8CAI - chains A and Q of the 15 polymer chains in the assembly; structure by electron microscopy, 2.08 A resolution.

[Chain A]
Molecule: 16S rRNA
Organism: Escherichia coli BW25113
Sequence (1540 nucleotides; numbered 1 to 1540; the number before each row is that of its first residue):
     1 AAAUUGAAGA GUUUGAUCAU GGCUCAGAUU GAACGCUGGC GGCAGGCCUA ACACAUGCAA
    61 GUCGAACGGU AACAGGAAGA AGCUUGCUUC UUUGCUGACG AGUGGCGGAC GGGUGAGUAA
   121 UGUCUGGGAA ACUGCCUGAU GGAGGGGGAU AACUACUGGA AACGGUAGCU AAUACCGCAU
   181 AACGUCGCAA GACCAAAGAG GGGGACCUUC GGGCCUCUUG CCAUCGGAUG UGCCCAGAUG
   241 GGAUUAGCUA GUAGGUGGGG UAACGGCUCA CCUAGGCGAC GAUCCCUAGC UGGUCUGAGA
   301 GGAUGACCAG CCACACUGGA ACUGAGACAC GGUCCAGACU CCUACGGGAG GCAGCAGUGG
   361 GGAAUAUUGC ACAAUGGGCG CAAGCCUGAU GCAGCCAUGC CGCGUGUAUG AAGAAGGCCU
   421 UCGGGUUGUA AAGUACUUUC AGCGGGGAGG AAGGGAGUAA AGUUAAUACC UUUGCUCAUU
   481 GACGUUACCC GCAGAAGAAG CACCGGCUAA CUCCGUGCCA GCAGCCXCGG UAAUACGGAG
   541 GGUGCAAGCG UUAAUCGGAA UUACUGGGCG UAAAGCGCAC GCAGGCGGUU UGUUAAGUCA
   601 GAUGUGAAAU CCCCGGGCUC AACCUGGGAA CUGCAUCUGA UACUGGCAAG CUUGAGUCUC
   661 GUAGAGGGGG GUAGAAUUCC AGGUGUAGCG GUGAAAUGCG UAGAGAUCUG GAGGAAUACC
   721 GGUGGCGAAG GCGGCCCCCU GGACGAAGAC UGACGCUCAG GUGCGAAAGC GUGGGGAGCA
   781 AACAGGAUUA GAUACCCUGG UAGUCCACGC CGUAAACGAU GUCGACUUGG AGGUUGUGCC
   841 CUUGAGGCGU GGCUUCCGGA GCUAACGCGU UAAGUCGACC GCCUGGGGAG UACGGCCGCA
   901 AGGUUAAAAC UCAAAUGAAU UGACGGGGGC CCGCACAAGC GGUGGAGCAU GUGGUUUAAU
   961 UCGAUGXAAC GCGAAGAACC UUACCUGGUC UUGACAUCCA CGGAAGUUUU CAGAGAUGAG
  1021 AAUGUGCCUU CGGGAACCGU GAGACAGGUG CUGCAUGGCU GUCGUCAGCU CGUGUUGUGA
  1081 AAUGUUGGGU UAAGUCCCGC AACGAGCGCA ACCCUUAUCC UUUGUUGCCA GCGGUCCGGC
  1141 CGGGAACUCA AAGGAGACUG CCAGUGAUAA ACUGGAGGAA GGUGGGGAUG ACGUCAAGUC
  1201 AUCAUGGCCC UUACGACCAG GGCUACACAC GUGCUACAAU GGCGCAUACA AAGAGAAGCG
  1261 ACCUCGCGAG AGCAAGCGGA CCUCAUAAAG UGCGUCGUAG UCCGGAUUGG AGUCUGCAAC
  1321 UCGACUCCAU GAAGUCGGAA UCGCUAGUAA UCGUGGAUCA GAAUGCCACG GUGAAUACGU
  1381 UCCCGGGCCU UGUACACACC GCCCGUXACA CCAUGGGAGU GGGUUGCAAA AGAAGUAGGU
  1441 AGCUUAACCU UCGGGAGGGC GCUUACCACU UUGUGAUUCA UGACUGGGGU GAAGUCGUAA
  1501 CAAGGUAACC GUAGGGGAAC CUGCGGUUGG AUCACCUCCU
Not modelled in the structure: 1, 77-91, 201-216, 838-849, 934-1052, 1110-1189, 1199-1204, 1209-1379, 1535-1540
Modified positions: PSU (pseudouridine-5'-monophosphate) at position 516, G7M (N7-methyl-guanosine-5'-monophosphate) at position 527, 2MG (2N-methylguanosine-5'-monophosphate) at position 966, 5MC (5-methylcytidine-5'-monophosphate) at position 967, 2MG (2N-methylguanosine-5'-monophosphate) at position 1207, 4OC (4n,o2'-methylcytidine-5'-monophosphate) at position 1402, 5MC (5-methylcytidine-5'-monophosphate) at position 1407, UR3 (3-methyluridine-5'-monophoshate) at position 1498, 2MG (2N-methylguanosine-5'-monophosphate) at position 1516, MA6 (6N-dimethyladenosine-5'-monophoshate) at position 1518, MA6 (6N-dimethyladenosine-5'-monophoshate) at position 1519
Metal / ion sites: K+ site 1: G11, U12, G21, G22; Mg2+ site 1 near G21 (its only coordinating residue here); Mg2+ site 2: A59, U387; K+ site 2: G61, U62, G104, G105; Mg2+ site 3 near G100 (its only coordinating residue here); K+ site 3: G107, G324, G326; Mg2+ site 4: A109, G331; Mg2+ site 5 near G111 (its only coordinating residue here); K+ site 4: G115, A116, G117, G289; Mg2+ site 6: A116, G117, G289; Mg2+ site 7: A174, C175; Mg2+ site 8: U180, A195; 22 more K+ sites not listed; 33 more Mg2+ sites not listed
Residues lining bound ligands:
  - hydrated form of streptomycin (5I0; [(2S,3S,4S,5R,6S)-2-[(2R,3R,4R,5S)-2-[(1R,2S,3R,4R,5S,6R)-2,4-bis[[azaniumylidene(azanyl)methyl]amino]-3,5,6-tris(oxidanyl)cyclohexyl]oxy-4-[bis(oxidanyl)methyl]-5-methyl-4-oxidanyl-oxolan-3-yl]oxy-6-(hydroxymethyl)-4,5-bis(oxidanyl)oxan-3-yl]-methyl-azanium): U12, U13, U14, C526, G7M_527, C912, A913, A914, A915, U1490, G1491
  - hygromycin b variant (HY0), molecule 1: C658, U659, C660, G661, U662, A663, G664, G666, U740, G741, G742, A743
  - hygromycin b variant (HY0), molecule 2: G670, G671, U672, A673, G674, A715, A716, U717, G734, C735, C736
  - hygromycin b variant (HY0), molecule 3: C1403, C1404, G1405, U1406, 5MC_1407, A1492, G1494, U1495, C1496, G1497, UR3_1498
  - spectinomycin (SCM): C1063, G1064, C1066, G1068, C1069, A1191, C1192, G1193, U1194, G1386, G1387, C1388
What the authors report for this chain:
  - K+ coordination: G1497

[Chain Q]
Protein: Small ribosomal subunit protein uS17
Organism: Escherichia coli BW25113
UniProtKB: P0AG63 (RS17_ECOLI); residues 1-84 here = UniProt positions 1-84
Chain sequence (84 residues; numbered 1 to 84; the number before each row is that of its first residue):
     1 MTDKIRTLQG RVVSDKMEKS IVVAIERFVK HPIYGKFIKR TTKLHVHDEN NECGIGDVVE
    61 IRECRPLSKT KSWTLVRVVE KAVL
Not modelled in the structure: 1-3, 83-84
Swiss-Prot annotation at these positions:
  - natural variant: His31 (H31P: In neamine-resistant mutant nea301), Ser68 (S68F: Prevents 30S subunit assembly at 42 degrees Celsius)

[How chain A and chain Q interact]
Contacting residue pairs (65):
  G127(A) - Arg6(Q)  hydrogen bond to the sugar
  G127(A) - Glu63(Q)  hydrogen bond to the base
  A130(A) - Arg65(Q)  base contact
  A130(A) - Pro66(Q)  base contact
  C234(A) - Glu63(Q)  base contact
  C234(A) - Pro66(Q)  sugar contact
  C234(A) - Ser72(Q)  hydrogen bond to the sugar
  C235(A) - Glu63(Q)  sugar contact
  C235(A) - Ser72(Q)  sugar contact
  C235(A) - Trp73(Q)  hydrogen bond to the sugar
  A236(A) - Thr42(Q)  phosphate contact
  A236(A) - Leu44(Q)  phosphate contact
  G237(A) - Arg27(Q)  salt bridge to the phosphate
  G237(A) - Thr42(Q)  hydrogen bond to the phosphate
  A238(A) - Arg27(Q)  salt bridge to the phosphate
  U252(A) - Lys69(Q)  salt bridge to the phosphate
  A253(A) - Met17(Q)  hydrogen bond to the sugar
  A253(A) - Lys69(Q)  salt bridge to the phosphate
  A253(A) - Thr70(Q)  hydrogen bond to the phosphate
  G254(A) - Met17(Q)  sugar contact
  G254(A) - Glu18(Q)  hydrogen bond to the sugar
  G254(A) - Ser20(Q)  hydrogen bond to the sugar
  G254(A) - Ser68(Q)  hydrogen bond to the phosphate
  G254(A) - Lys69(Q)  hydrogen bond to the phosphate
  G254(A) - Thr70(Q)  hydrogen bond to the phosphate
  G254(A) - Lys71(Q)  hydrogen bond to the phosphate
  G255(A) - Glu18(Q)  hydrogen bond to the sugar
  G255(A) - Lys19(Q)  phosphate contact
  G255(A) - Ser68(Q)  phosphate contact
  G255(A) - Lys71(Q)  salt bridge to the phosphate
  U256(A) - Lys19(Q)  salt bridge to the phosphate
  C264(A) - Arg65(Q)  hydrogen bond to the phosphate
  C264(A) - Pro66(Q)  hydrogen bond to the sugar
  G265(A) - Arg65(Q)  salt bridge to the phosphate
  G265(A) - Pro66(Q)  sugar contact
  G265(A) - Leu67(Q)  phosphate contact
  G265(A) - Ser68(Q)  sugar contact
  G265(A) - Lys69(Q)  hydrogen bond to the sugar
  C267(A) - Lys69(Q)  phosphate contact
  G275(A) - Lys16(Q)  phosphate contact
  G275(A) - Met17(Q)  sugar contact
  G276(A) - Ser14(Q)  hydrogen bond to the phosphate
  G276(A) - Lys16(Q)  phosphate contact
  G276(A) - Met17(Q)  sugar contact
  G276(A) - Val22(Q)  phosphate contact
  G276(A) - His45(Q)  hydrogen bond to the phosphate
  C277(A) - Val22(Q)  phosphate contact
  C277(A) - Lys43(Q)  salt bridge to the phosphate
  C277(A) - His45(Q)  salt bridge to the phosphate
  G278(A) - Lys43(Q)  salt bridge to the phosphate
  C280(A) - Lys39(Q)  base contact
  C280(A) - Arg40(Q)  hydrogen bond to the sugar
  C280(A) - Thr41(Q)  hydrogen bond to the base
  C564(A) - Ile33(Q)  sugar contact
  C564(A) - Tyr34(Q)  sugar contact
  G585(A) - Lys36(Q)  hydrogen bond to the phosphate
  G585(A) - Lys39(Q)  salt bridge to the phosphate
  C586(A) - Lys36(Q)  salt bridge to the phosphate
  G597(A) - Phe28(Q)  sugar contact
  G597(A) - Phe37(Q)  sugar contact
  U598(A) - Phe37(Q)  phosphate contact
  A635(A) - Arg6(Q)  hydrogen bond to the sugar
  U636(A) - Arg6(Q)  salt bridge to the phosphate
  U638(A) - Lys4(Q)  salt bridge to the phosphate
  C879(A) - Lys36(Q)  salt bridge to the phosphate
Also at the interface, not in a pair above, chain A (34 interface residues in all): G128, A129, G266, C272, C637
Also at the interface, not in a pair above, chain Q (34 interface residues in all): His47, Glu49

[Summary]
The chain A/chain Q interface involves 34 residues from each chain, with 23 hydrogen bonds and 15 salt
bridges. Polar contacts include G127(A)-Glu63(Q), C280(A)-Thr41(Q) and G127(A)-Arg6(Q). Ligands of chain A: 3
copies of hygromycin b variant, hydrated form of streptomycin and spectinomycin. From the paper: K+
coordination by G1497(A).
Chain A is 16S rRNA and chain Q is Small ribosomal subunit protein uS17, both from Escherichia coli BW25113;
the structure, Streptomycin and Hygromycin B bound to the 30S body, was determined by electron microscopy
together with 8CA7, 8CEP, 8CF1, 8CF8, 8CGI, 8CGJ, 8CGR and 8CGU from the same study.
